PDB entry 7UML | electron microscopy, 3.50 A resolution | chains B and C of the 7 polymer chains in the assembly

Chain B (and C):
Protein: Matrix protein
From: Vesicular stomatitis Indiana virus
Notes: chain C of this document is another copy of the same molecule, construct and numbering; everything in this record applies to it too
Reference sequence: P03519 (MATRX_VSIVA); residues 1-229 here = UniProt positions 1-229
Sequence (229 residues; numbered 1 to 229; the number before each row is that of its first residue):
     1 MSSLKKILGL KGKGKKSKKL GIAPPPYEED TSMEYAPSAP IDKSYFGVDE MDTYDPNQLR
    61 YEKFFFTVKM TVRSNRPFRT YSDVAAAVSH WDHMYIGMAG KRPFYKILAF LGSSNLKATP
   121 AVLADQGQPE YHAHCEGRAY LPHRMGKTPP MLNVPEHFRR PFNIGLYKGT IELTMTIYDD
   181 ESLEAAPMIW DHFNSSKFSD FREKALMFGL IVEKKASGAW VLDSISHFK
Unresolved in the structure: 1-56, 228-229 (chain C: 1-57)
Sequence notes: variant A133 (Thr in P03519)
Curated features (UniProtKB/Swiss-Prot):
  - motif: S2 to L4 (dynamin binding), P24 to Y27 (PPXY motif), P37 to P40 (PTAP/PSAP motif)
  - natural variant: A133 (T133A: In strain: pVSV1(+)-GFP; this construct carries the variant)
  - mutagenesis: L4 (L4A: No effect on host NEDD4 or TSG101 binding), K5 to I7 (No effect on mRNA nuclear export inhibition), Y27 (Y27A: Partial loss of host NEDD4 binding), E28 to D30 (No effect on mRNA nuclear export inhibition), P40 (P40A: Partial loss of host TSG101 binding), D42 to S44 (No effect on mRNA nuclear export inhibition), M51 (M51R: Complete loss of mRNA nuclear export inhibition. Loss of ability to inhibit host transcription), D52 to Y54 (Complete loss of mRNA nuclear export inhibition), Y61 to K63 (No effect on mRNA nuclear export inhibition), I96 (I96A: Loss of mouse GTF2H5 binding. Loss of ability to inhibit host transcription), A121 to A124 (No effect on virion budding. Increase viral-mRNA translation), E156 to H157 (Loss of host NDUFAF4 binding), 4 further mutagenesis entries in UniProt
From the paper describing this entry:
  - self-association interface (contacts with another copy of this molecule): F78 to V84, S114 to D125

Chain B / chain C interface:
Contacting residue pairs - 24 pairs, chain B then chain C:
  A185(B) - I96(C)
  A186(B) - I96(C)
  P187(B) - Y95(C)
  P187(B) - I96(C)
  W190(B) - F228(C)
  D191(B) - H93(C)
  D191(B) - Y95(C)
  D191(B) - R102(C)  salt bridge
  D191(B) - F228(C)
  H192(B) - M94(C)
  S195(B) - F228(C)
  S195(B) - K229(C)
  K197(B) - K229(C)
  F198(B) - K229(C)
  S199(B) - K229(C)
  D200(B) - K229(C)
  K214(B) - I225(C)
  K214(B) - S226(C)
  A216(B) - I225(C)
  S217(B) - M145(C)  hydrogen bond (side chain-backbone)
  G218(B) - I225(C)
  W220(B) - I225(C)  hydrophobic
  W220(B) - S226(C)
  W220(B) - F228(C)  hydrophobic
Other interface residues (no listed pair), chain B (20 interface residues in all): Y140, M188, N194, K215
Other interface residues (no listed pair), chain C (15 interface residues in all): D92, A99, G146, S224, H227
Interface features reported in the paper:
  - pairs named by the authors: P187(B)-M94(C) (hydrophobic contact), D191(B)-R102(C), W220(B)-F228(C) (hydrophobic contact), I96(C)-P187(B) (hydrophobic contact)

In short:
20 residues of chain B and 15 residues of chain C are in contact; the contacts include 1 hydrogen bond and 1
salt bridge. Among the polar pairs are D191(B)-R102(C) and S217(B)-M145(C). The paper describes hydrophobic
contacts between P187(B) and M94(C), W220(B) and F228(C) and I96(C) and P187(B); a contact between D191(B) and
R102(C). From the paper: a self-association interface involving F78(B) and S114(B).
Both chains are Matrix protein (Vesicular stomatitis Indiana virus). Entry 7UML (Structure of vesicular
stomatitis virus (local reconstruction, 3.5 A resolution)) was determined by electron microscopy (same
publication as 7UMK).
